Entry 7OHA (electron microscopy, 2.90 A resolution); this record covers chains E and I of the 13 polymer chains in the assembly.

[Chain E]
Name: Histone H3.2
From: Xenopus laevis
UniProtKB: P84233 (H32_XENLA); residues 1-135 here correspond to UniProt positions 2-136 (UniProt number = residue number + 1)
Sequence (135 residues; each row starts with the number of its first residue):
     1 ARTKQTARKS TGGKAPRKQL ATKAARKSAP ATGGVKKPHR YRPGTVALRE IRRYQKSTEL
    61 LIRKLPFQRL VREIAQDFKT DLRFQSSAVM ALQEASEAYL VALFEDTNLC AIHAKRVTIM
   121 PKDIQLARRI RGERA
Unresolved in the structure: 1-36, 135
Differences from the reference sequence: conflict Ala102 (Gly103 in P84233)
Swiss-Prot annotation at these positions:
  - modified residue: Arg2 (Asymmetric dimethylarginine), Thr3 (Phosphothreonine), Lys4 (Allysine), Gln5 (5-glutamyl dopamine), Thr6 (Phosphothreonine), Arg8 (Citrulline), Lys9 (N6,N6,N6-trimethyllysine), Ser10 (ADP-ribosylserine), Thr11 (Phosphothreonine), Lys14 (N6-(2-hydroxyisobutyryl)lysine), Arg17 (Asymmetric dimethylarginine), Lys18 (N6-(2-hydroxyisobutyryl)lysine), Lys23 (N6-(2-hydroxyisobutyryl)lysine), Arg26 (Citrulline), Lys27 (N6,N6,N6-trimethyllysine), Ser28 (ADP-ribosylserine), Lys36 (N6,N6,N6-trimethyllysine), Lys37 (N6-methyllysine), Tyr41 (Phosphotyrosine), Lys56 (N6,N6,N6-trimethyllysine) and 8 more in UniProt
  - lipidation: Cys110 (S-palmitoyl cysteine)

[Chain I]
Molecule: 145-nt DNA strand
From: synthetic construct
Sequence (145 nucleotides; numbered -72 to 72; the number before each row is that of its first residue; numbers below 1 keep their minus sign (DA-72 is residue -72)):
   -72 ATCAGAATCC CGGTGCCGAG GCCGCTCAAT TGGTCGTAGA CAGCTCTAGC ACCGCTTAAA
   -12 CGCACGTACG CGCTGTCCCC CGCGTTTTAA CCGCCAAGGG GATTACTCCC TAGTCTCCAG
    48 GCACGTGTCA GATATATACA TCGAT
Unresolved in the structure: 50-72

[How chain E and chain I interact]
Contacting residue pairs - 24 pairs, chain E then chain I:
  His39(E) with DA-67(I), sugar contact
  Arg40(E) with DC8(I), base contact; DG9(I), hydrogen bond to the base; DC10(I), sugar contact
  Tyr41(E) with DA-67(I), sugar contact; DG9(I), sugar contact; DC10(I), hydrogen bond to the phosphate
  Gly44(E) with DC8(I), phosphate contact; DG9(I), hydrogen bond to the phosphate
  Thr45(E) with DG9(I), phosphate contact
  Val46(E) with DG9(I), hydrogen bond to the phosphate; DC10(I), phosphate contact
  Ala47(E) with DG9(I), hydrogen bond to the phosphate
  Arg49(E) with DA-66(I), sugar contact; DT-65(I), phosphate contact
  Lys56(E) with DC-64(I), salt bridge to the phosphate
  Arg63(E) with DA17(I), phosphate contact; DC18(I), phosphate contact
  Lys64(E) with DC18(I), hydrogen bond to the phosphate
  Leu65(E) with DA17(I), phosphate contact; DC18(I), hydrogen bond to the phosphate
  Pro66(E) with DA17(I), phosphate contact
  Arg69(E) with DA17(I), salt bridge to the phosphate
  Arg83(E) with DG27(I), sugar contact
Interface residues without a listed pair, chain E (20 interface residues in all): Arg42, Pro43, Arg53, Lys115, Thr118
Interface residues without a listed pair, chain I (15 interface residues in all): DG-68, DC-2, DC7, DG25, DG26

[Summary]
The interface between chain E and chain I involves 20 residues on one side and 15 on the other; the contacts
include 7 hydrogen bonds and 2 salt bridges. Polar pairs include Arg40(E)-DG9(I), Tyr41(E)-DC10(I) and
Gly44(E)-DG9(I).
Chain E is Histone H3.2 (Xenopus laevis) and chain I is a 145-nt DNA strand (synthetic construct); the
structure, nucleosome with TBP and TFIIA bound at SHL +2, was determined by electron microscopy (same
publication as 7OH9, 7OHB and 7OHC).
